PDB entry 8J6D | electron microscopy, 3.10 A resolution | chains B and G of the 6 polymer chains in the assembly

== Chain B ==
Protein: Guanine nucleotide-binding protein G(I)/G(S)/G(T) subunit beta-1
Source organism: Homo sapiens
UniProtKB: P62873 (GBB1_HUMAN); numbering as in UniProt (aligned over 2-340)
Amino-acid sequence (350 residues; row label = number of the first residue in the row; numbers below 1 keep their minus sign (Met-9 is residue -9)):
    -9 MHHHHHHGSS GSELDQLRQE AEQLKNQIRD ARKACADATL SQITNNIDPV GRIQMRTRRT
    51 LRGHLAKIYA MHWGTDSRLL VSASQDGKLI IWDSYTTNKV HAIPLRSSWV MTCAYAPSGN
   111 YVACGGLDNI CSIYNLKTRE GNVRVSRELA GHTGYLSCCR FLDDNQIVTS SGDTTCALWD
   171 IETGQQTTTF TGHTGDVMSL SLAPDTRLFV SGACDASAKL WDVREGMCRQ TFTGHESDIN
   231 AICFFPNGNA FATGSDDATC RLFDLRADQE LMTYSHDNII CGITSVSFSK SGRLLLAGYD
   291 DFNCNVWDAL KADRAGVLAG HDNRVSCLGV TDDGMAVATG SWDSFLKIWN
Unresolved in the structure: -9 to 3
Construct notes: initiating methionine (-9); expression tag (-8 to 1)
Curated features (UniProtKB/Swiss-Prot):
  - modified residue: Ser2 (N-acetylserine), His266 (Phosphohistidine)
  - natural variant: Leu30 (L30F: In MRD42; uncertain significance), Arg52 (R52G: In MRD42), Gly64 (G64V: In MRD42), Asp76 (D76E: In MRD42; D76G: In MRD42), Gly77 (G77S: In MRD42), Lys78 (K78R: In MRD42), Ile80 (I80N: In MRD42; I80T: In MRD42), His91 (H91R: In MRD42; uncertain significance), Ala92 (A92T: In MRD42), Pro94 (P94S: In MRD42), Leu95 (L95P: In MRD42), Arg96 (R96L: In MRD42), 5 further natural variant entries in UniProt

== Chain G ==
Protein: Guanine nucleotide-binding protein G(I)/G(S)/G(O) subunit gamma-2
Source organism: Homo sapiens
UniProtKB: P59768 (GBG2_HUMAN); residues 1-71 here = UniProt positions 1-71
Amino-acid sequence (71 residues; numbered 1 to 71; the number before each row is that of its first residue):
     1 MASNNTASIA QARKLVEQLK MEANIDRIKV SKAAADLMAY CEAHAKEDPL LTPVPASENP
    61 FREKKFFCAI L
Unresolved in the structure: 1-7, 63-71
Curated features (UniProtKB/Swiss-Prot):
  - modified residue: Ala2 (N-acetylalanine), Cys68 (Cysteine methyl ester)
  - lipidation: Cys68 (S-geranylgeranyl cysteine)

== Interface between chain B and chain G ==
Residue-residue contacts - 83 pairs, chain B then chain G:
  Leu4(B) with Ile9(G), hydrophobic
  Leu7(B) with Ile9(G), hydrophobic; Ala12(G), hydrophobic; Arg13(G); Val16(G)
  Glu10(B) with Lys20(G), salt bridge
  Ala11(B) with Leu19(G), hydrophobic
  Leu14(B) with Leu19(G), hydrophobic
  Ile18(B) with Leu19(G); Glu22(G); Ala23(G), hydrophobic
  Ala21(B) with Arg27(G)
  Arg22(B) with Val30(G)
  Cys25(B) with Ile28(G); Lys29(G); Val30(G), hydrogen bond (backbone-backbone)
  Ala26(B) with Val30(G), hydrophobic
  Ala28(B) with Val30(G); Ser31(G)
  Thr29(B) with Val30(G)
  Leu30(B) with Ala34(G), hydrophobic
  Ile33(B) with Ser31(G); Ala34(G), hydrophobic; Ala35(G); Met38(G), hydrophobic
  Thr34(B) with Met38(G)
  Ile37(B) with Met38(G), hydrophobic
  Met45(B) with Leu50(G), hydrophobic
  Arg48(B) with Phe61(G)
  Arg49(B) with Pro60(G); Phe61(G)
  Ser84(B) with Phe61(G)
  Tyr85(B) with Pro60(G), hydrophobic; Phe61(G), hydrophobic
  Met217(B) with Met21(G), hydrophobic
  Cys218(B) with Gln18(G), hydrogen bond (backbone-side chain); Met21(G)
  Arg219(B) with Met21(G); Glu22(G)
  Gln220(B) with Glu22(G); Ile25(G)
  Thr221(B) with Gln18(G); Glu22(G), hydrogen bond
  Phe235(B) with Tyr40(G), hydrophobic
  Pro236(B) with Tyr40(G)
  Asn237(B) with Tyr40(G)
  Leu252(B) with Leu37(G), hydrophobic
  Arg256(B) with Arg27(G); Ile28(G), hydrogen bond (backbone-backbone); Asp36(G), salt bridge
  Ala257(B) with Ile28(G)
  Asp258(B) with Arg27(G), salt bridge
  Leu261(B) with Val30(G), hydrophobic; Leu37(G), hydrophobic
  Ser279(B) with Asp48(G), hydrogen bond; Leu50(G)
  Lys280(B) with Tyr40(G); Glu47(G); Asp48(G)
  Ser281(B) with Tyr40(G); Cys41(G), hydrogen bond (backbone-side chain); His44(G); Asp48(G), hydrogen bond; Leu51(G)
  Gly282(B) with Cys41(G), hydrogen bond (backbone-side chain)
  Arg283(B) with Cys41(G); Leu51(G)
  Leu284(B) with Leu50(G); Leu51(G), hydrophobic
  Leu300(B) with Cys41(G), hydrophobic
  Gly324(B) with Asp48(G); Pro49(G); Leu50(G)
  Met325(B) with Pro49(G), hydrophobic; Leu50(G); Asn59(G); Pro60(G)
  Ala326(B) with Phe61(G), hydrophobic
  Val327(B) with Leu50(G), hydrophobic
  Ile338(B) with Phe61(G), hydrophobic
  Asn340(B) with Leu50(G); Asn59(G), hydrogen bond; Phe61(G)
Interface residues without a listed pair, chain B (55 interface residues in all): Gln17, Asp27, Val40, Ile43, Ala240, Asp254, Val320, Trp339
Interface residues without a listed pair, chain G (37 interface residues in all): Leu15, Asp26, Ala33, Val54, Arg62

== Overview ==
55 residues of chain B face 37 of chain G across their interface; the contacts include 9 hydrogen bonds and 3
salt bridges. Polar pairs include Glu10(B)-Lys20(G), Arg256(B)-Asp36(G) and Asp258(B)-Arg27(G).
Chain B is Guanine nucleotide-binding protein G(I)/G(S)/G(T) subunit beta-1 and chain G is Guanine
nucleotide-binding protein G(I)/G(S)/G(O) subunit gamma-2, both from Homo sapiens; the structure, Structure of
EP141-C3aR-Go complex, was determined by electron microscopy (same publication as 8HPT, 8HQC, 8I95, 8I97,
8I9A, 8I9L and 3 further entries).
